PDB entry 8HH1 | electron microscopy, 2.90 A resolution | chains A and G of the 7 polymer chains in the assembly

[Chain A]
Protein: ATP synthase subunit alpha
Source organism: Bacillus sp. PS3
Notes: EC 7.1.2.2
UniProt: A0A0M3VGF9 (A0A0M3VGF9_BACP3); residue numbers follow UniProt; this construct covers 1-502
Sequence (502 residues; each row starts with the number of its first residue):
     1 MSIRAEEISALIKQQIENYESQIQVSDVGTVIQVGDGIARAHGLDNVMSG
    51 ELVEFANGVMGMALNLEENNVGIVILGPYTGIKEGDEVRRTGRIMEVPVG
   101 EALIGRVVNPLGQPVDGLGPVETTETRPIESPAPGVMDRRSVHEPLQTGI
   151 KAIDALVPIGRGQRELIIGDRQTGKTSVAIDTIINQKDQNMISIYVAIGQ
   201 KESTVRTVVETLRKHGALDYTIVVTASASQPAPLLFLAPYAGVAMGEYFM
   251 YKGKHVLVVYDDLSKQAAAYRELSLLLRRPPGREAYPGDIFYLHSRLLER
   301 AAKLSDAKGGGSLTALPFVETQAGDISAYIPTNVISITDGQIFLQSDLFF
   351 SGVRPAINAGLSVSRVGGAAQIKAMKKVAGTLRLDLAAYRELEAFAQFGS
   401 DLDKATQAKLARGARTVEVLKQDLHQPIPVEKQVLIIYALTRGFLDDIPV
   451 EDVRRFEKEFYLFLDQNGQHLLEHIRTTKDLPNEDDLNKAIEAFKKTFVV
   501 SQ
Disordered / not traced: 1-23, 502
Construct notes: conflict Pro132 (Arg in A0A0M3VGF9), Ser193 (Cys in A0A0M3VGF9), Phe463 (Trp in A0A0M3VGF9)
Bound ions: Mg2+: Thr176 (together with ATP)
Ligand contacts: ATP (adenosine-5'-triphosphate): Asp170, Arg171, Gln172, Thr173, Gly174, Lys175, Thr176, Ser177, Glu320, Phe349, Arg354, Pro355, Gln422, Asp423, Leu424

[Chain G]
Protein: ATP synthase gamma chain
Source organism: Bacillus sp. PS3
UniProt: A0A0M4TPJ7 (A0A0M4TPJ7_BACP3); residues 2-285 here = UniProt positions 2-285
Sequence (284 residues; numbered 2 to 285; the number before each row is that of its first residue):
     2 ASLRDIKTRINATKKTSQITKAMEMVSTSKLNRAEQNAKSFVPYMEKIQE
    52 VVANVALGAGGASHPMLVSRPVKKTGYLVITSDRGLAGAYNSNVLRLVYQ
   102 TIQKRHASPDEYAIIVIGRVGLSFFRKRNMPVILDITRLPDQPSFADIKE
   152 IARKTVGLFADGTFDELYMYYNHYVSAIQQEVTERKLLPLTDLAENKQRT
   202 VYEFEPSQEEILDVLLPQYAESLIYGALLDAKASEHAARMTAMKNATDNA
   252 NELIRTLTLSYNRARQAAITQEITEIVAGANALQ
Disordered / not traced: 285

[Chain A / chain G interface]
Residue-residue contacts - 10 pairs, chain A then chain G:
  Arg278(A) - Leu284(G)
  Gly282(A) - Ile274(G)
  Arg283(A) - Ile274(G)
  Phe395(A) - Ala23(G)  hydrophobic
  Phe395(A) - Met26(G)  hydrophobic
  Phe398(A) - Ile20(G)
  Phe398(A) - Ala23(G)  hydrophobic
  Phe398(A) - Met24(G)  hydrophobic
  Phe398(A) - Val27(G)  hydrophobic
  Asp403(A) - Arg34(G)  salt bridge
Other interface residues (no listed pair), chain A (10 interface residues in all): Pro281, Glu284, Ala285, Ala394
Other interface residues (no listed pair), chain G (12 interface residues in all): Ile270, Glu273, Ile277, Ala281

[Summary]
10 residues of chain A face 12 of chain G across their interface, with 1 salt bridge. The salt-bridged pair is
Asp403(A)-Arg34(G). Chain A binds ATP.
Here chain A is ATP synthase subunit alpha and chain G is ATP synthase gamma chain, both from Bacillus sp.
PS3. Entry 8HH1 (FoF1-ATPase from Bacillus PS3, 81 degrees, highATP) was determined by electron microscopy
together with 8HH2, 8HH3, 8HH4, 8HH5, 8HH6, 8HH7 and 5 further entries from the same study.
